PDB entry 6B2Z | electron microscopy, 3.60 A resolution | chains 3 and 4 of the 38 polymer chains in the assembly

[Chain 3 (and 4)]
Molecule: ATP synthase subunit c, mitochondrial
Organism: Saccharomyces cerevisiae (strain ATCC 204508 / S288c)
Notes: chain 4 of this document is another copy of the same molecule, construct and numbering; everything in this record applies to it too
Reference sequence: P61829 (ATP9_YEAST); residues 1-76 here = UniProt positions 1-76
Amino-acid sequence (76 residues; numbered 1 to 76; the number before each row is that of its first residue):
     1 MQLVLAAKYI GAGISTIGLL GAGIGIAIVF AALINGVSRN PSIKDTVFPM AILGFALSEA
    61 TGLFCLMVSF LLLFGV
Not modelled in the structure: 1, 76 (chain 4: 76)
Swiss-Prot annotation at these positions:
  - site: Glu59 (Reversibly protonated during proton transport)
  - modified residue: Met1 (N-formylmethionine)
From the paper describing this entry:
  - catalytic residues: Glu59 (citing earlier work)

[Chain 3 / chain 4 interface]
Residue-residue contacts - 56 pairs, chain 3 then chain 4:
  Val4(3) with Gln2(4); Leu5(4), hydrophobic; Ala6(4); Tyr9(4), hydrophobic
  Ala7(3) with Ala6(4), hydrophobic; Ile10(4)
  Lys8(3) with Tyr9(4)
  Ile10(3) with Ile10(4), hydrophobic
  Gly11(3) with Tyr9(4); Gly13(4)
  Ile14(3) with Gly13(4); Ile14(4), hydrophobic; Ile17(4)
  Ser15(3) with Gly13(4); Thr16(4)
  Ile17(3) with Ile17(4), hydrophobic
  Gly18(3) with Leu20(4)
  Gly21(3) with Leu20(4); Gly23(4); Ile24(4)
  Gly25(3) with Gly23(4); Ala27(4)
  Ile28(3) with Ala31(4), hydrophobic
  Val29(3) with Ala27(4), hydrophobic
  Ala32(3) with Ala31(4); Ile34(4)
  Leu33(3) with Ile34(4), hydrophobic
  Gly36(3) with Ser38(4)
  Arg39(3) with Asn35(4), hydrogen bond; Arg39(4)
  Asn40(3) with Ser38(4), hydrogen bond (side chain-backbone)
  Thr46(3) with Lys44(4)
  Val47(3) with Ile34(4), hydrophobic
  Met50(3) with Leu33(4), hydrophobic; Lys44(4); Phe48(4), hydrophobic
  Gly54(3) with Phe30(4)
  Leu57(3) with Ile26(4), hydrophobic; Phe30(4), hydrophobic; Phe55(4), hydrophobic
  Ser58(3) with Gly23(4); Ile26(4); Ala27(4)
  Thr61(3) with Leu19(4); Gly23(4); Ile26(4); Glu59(4)
  Phe64(3) with Leu19(4), hydrophobic; Glu59(4); Leu63(4), hydrophobic; Leu66(4), hydrophobic
  Cys65(3) with Thr16(4), hydrogen bond; Leu19(4), hydrophobic
  Val68(3) with Leu66(4), hydrophobic
  Leu72(3) with Tyr9(4), hydrophobic; Leu73(4), hydrophobic
Other interface residues (no listed pair), chain 3 (36 interface residues in all): Leu3, Leu20, Ile43, Ala51, Leu53, Leu71, Gly75
Other interface residues (no listed pair), chain 4 (37 interface residues in all): Leu3, Ala12, Ala22, Val37, Pro41, Ile52, Ser69, Phe70

[Overview]
The interface between chain 3 and chain 4 involves 36 residues on one side and 37 on the other; the contacts
include 3 hydrogen bonds. Among the polar pairs are Arg39(3)-Asn35(4), Asn40(3)-Ser38(4) and
Cys65(3)-Thr16(4). From the paper: the catalytic residue Glu59(3).
Both chains are ATP synthase subunit c, mitochondrial (Saccharomyces cerevisiae (strain ATCC 204508 / S288c)).
Entry 6B2Z (Cryo-EM structure of the dimeric FO region of yeast mitochondrial ATP synthase) was determined by
electron microscopy, deposited together with 6B8H.
